Entry 6ZQU (electron microscopy, 3.10 A resolution); this record covers chains C and E of the 6 polymer chains in the assembly.

Chain C (and E):
Molecule: Genome polyprotein
From: Dengue virus 2
Notes: chain E of this document is another copy of the same molecule, construct and numbering; everything in this record applies to it too
Reference sequence: D0EPS0 (D0EPS0_9FLAV); residues 1-495 here correspond to UniProt positions 281-775 (UniProt number = residue number + 280)
Chain sequence (495 residues; numbered 1 to 495; the number before each row is that of its first residue):
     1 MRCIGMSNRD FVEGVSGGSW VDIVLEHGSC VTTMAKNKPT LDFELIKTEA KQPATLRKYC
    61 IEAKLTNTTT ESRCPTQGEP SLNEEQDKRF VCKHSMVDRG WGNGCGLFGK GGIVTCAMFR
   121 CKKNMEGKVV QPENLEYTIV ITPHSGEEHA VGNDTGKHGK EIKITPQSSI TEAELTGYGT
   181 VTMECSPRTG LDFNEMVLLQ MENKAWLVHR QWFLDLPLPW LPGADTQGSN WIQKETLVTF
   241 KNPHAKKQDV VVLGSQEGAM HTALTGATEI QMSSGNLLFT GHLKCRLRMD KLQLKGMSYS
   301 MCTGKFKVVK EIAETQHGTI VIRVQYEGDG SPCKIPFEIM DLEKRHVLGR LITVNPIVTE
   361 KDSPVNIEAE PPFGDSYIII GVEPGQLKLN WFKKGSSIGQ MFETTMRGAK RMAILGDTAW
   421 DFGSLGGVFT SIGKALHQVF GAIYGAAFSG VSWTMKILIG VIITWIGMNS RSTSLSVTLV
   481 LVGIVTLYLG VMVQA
Not modelled in the structure: 495
Disulfides: C3-C30, C60-C121, C92-C116, C185-C285, C302-C333
Covalently attached groups: N-acetylglucosamine (NAG) linked to N67, N153
Reported in the primary citation:
  - post-translational modification sites: N67 (citing earlier work)
  - mutagenesis - H437A, H437E, G441Y: abolished growth

Chain C / chain E interface:
Contacting residue pairs (20; chain C residue first):
  E311(C) with E133(E); Q167(E); R188(E), salt bridge
  L342(C) with R286(E), hydrogen bond (backbone-side chain)
  E343(C) with R286(E), salt bridge
  D375(C) with T189(E), hydrogen bond
  Y377(C) with E184(E)
  K388(C) with S169(E), hydrogen bond (backbone-side chain); I170(E); E184(E), salt bridge; R288(E)
  L389(C) with P166(E); Q167(E); S169(E)
  N390(C) with S169(E); S186(E), hydrogen bond; R188(E); T189(E)
  W391(C) with R188(E)
  F392(C) with T189(E)
Interface residues without a listed pair, chain C (13 interface residues in all): V308, I312, Q386
Interface residues without a listed pair, chain E (13 interface residues in all): W20, K284

Summary:
The chain C/chain E interface involves 13 residues from each chain; the contacts include 4 hydrogen bonds and
3 salt bridges. Polar pairs include E311(C)-R188(E), E343(C)-R286(E) and K388(C)-E184(E). From the paper:
H437A, H437E and G441Y of chain C abolish growth; a modification site at N67(C).
Chain C and chain E are both Genome polyprotein (Dengue virus 2); the structure, Cryo-EM structure of mature
Dengue virus 2 at 3.1 angstrom resolution, was determined by electron microscopy together with 6ZQI, 6ZQJ,
6ZQV and 6ZQW from the same study.
